PDB entry 7MCA | electron microscopy, 3.60 A resolution | chains A and G of the 9 polymer chains in the assembly

[Chain A]
Name: Origin recognition complex subunit 1
Organism: Saccharomyces cerevisiae
Reference sequence: P54784 (ORC1_YEAST); residue numbers follow UniProt; this construct covers 1-914
Amino-acid sequence (914 residues; each row starts with the number of its first residue):
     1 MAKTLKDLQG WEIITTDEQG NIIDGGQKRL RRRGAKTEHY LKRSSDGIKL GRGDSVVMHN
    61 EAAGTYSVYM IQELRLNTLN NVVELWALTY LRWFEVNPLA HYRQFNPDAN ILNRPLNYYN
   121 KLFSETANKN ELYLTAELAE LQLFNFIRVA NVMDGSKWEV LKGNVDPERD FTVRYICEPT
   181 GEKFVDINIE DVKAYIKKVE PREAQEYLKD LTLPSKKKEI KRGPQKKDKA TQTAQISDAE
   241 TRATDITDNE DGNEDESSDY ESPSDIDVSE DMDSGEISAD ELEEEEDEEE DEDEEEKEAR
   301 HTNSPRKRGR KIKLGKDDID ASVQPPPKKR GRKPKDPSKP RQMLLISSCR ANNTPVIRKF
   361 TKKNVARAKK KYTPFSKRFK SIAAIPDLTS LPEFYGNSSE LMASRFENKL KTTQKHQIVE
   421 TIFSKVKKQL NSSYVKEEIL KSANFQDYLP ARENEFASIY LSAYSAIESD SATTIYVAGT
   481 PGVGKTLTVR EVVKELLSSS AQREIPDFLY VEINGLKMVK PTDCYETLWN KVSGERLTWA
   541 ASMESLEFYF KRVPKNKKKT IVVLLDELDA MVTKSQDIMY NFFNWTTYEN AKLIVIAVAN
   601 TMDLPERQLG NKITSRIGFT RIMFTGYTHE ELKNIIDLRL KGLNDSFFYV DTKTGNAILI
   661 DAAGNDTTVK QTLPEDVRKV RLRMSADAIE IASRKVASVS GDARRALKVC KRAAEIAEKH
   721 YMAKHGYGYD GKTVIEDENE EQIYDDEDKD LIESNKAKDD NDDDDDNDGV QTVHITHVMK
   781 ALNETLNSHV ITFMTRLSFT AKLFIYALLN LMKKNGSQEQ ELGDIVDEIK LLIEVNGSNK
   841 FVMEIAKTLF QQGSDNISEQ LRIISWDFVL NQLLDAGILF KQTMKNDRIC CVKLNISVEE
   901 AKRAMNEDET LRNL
Disordered / not traced: 1-354, 434-447, 661-675, 731-768
Small-molecule neighbours:
  - ATP-gamma-S (AGS; phosphothiophosphoric acid-adenylate ester), molecule 1: Asn431, Ser432, Ala451, Pro481, Gly482, Val483, Gly484, Lys485, Thr486, Leu487, Glu567, Asn600, Tyr627, Ile635, Arg639, Ala703, Arg704, Leu707
  - ATP-gamma-S (AGS), molecule 2: Tyr580, Lys612, Arg616
From the paper describing this entry:
  - binding site for ATP-gamma-S: Lys612, Arg616
  - catalytic residues: Arg616
  - conformationally variable residues (helix shift): Arg607, Gln608, Lys612, Arg616

[Chain G]
Molecule: 85-nt DNA strand
Sequence (85 nucleotides; each row starts with the number of its first residue):
     1 GTTATTTTAC AGATTTTATG TTTAGATCTT TTATGCTTGC TTTTCAAAAG GCCTGCAGGC
    61 AAGTGCACAA ACAATACTTA AATAA
Disordered / not traced: 1-4, 55-85

[Interface between chain A and chain G]
Contacting residue pairs - 12 pairs, chain A then chain G:
  Phe360(A) with DT21(G), sugar contact
  Lys362(A) with DA18(G), base contact; DT19(G), hydrogen bond to the base; DG20(G), sugar contact
  Arg367(A) with DT16(G), base contact; DT17(G), hydrogen bond to the sugar; DA18(G), hydrogen bond to the sugar
  Tyr372(A) with DT16(G), hydrogen bond to the base; DT17(G), sugar contact
  Lys520(A) with DT19(G), salt bridge to the phosphate
  Thr538(A) with DA18(G), phosphate contact
  Trp539(A) with DA18(G), hydrogen bond to the phosphate
Also at the interface, not in a pair above, chain A (9 interface residues in all): Glu526, Ala540

[In short]
The interface between chain A and chain G involves 9 residues on one side and 6 on the other; the contacts
include 5 hydrogen bonds and 1 salt bridge. Among the polar pairs are Lys362(A)-DT19(G), Tyr372(A)-DT16(G) and
Arg367(A)-DT17(G). From the paper: the catalytic residue Arg616(A); a binding site for ATP-gamma-S at
Lys612(A) and Arg616(A).
Chain A is Origin recognition complex subunit 1 (Saccharomyces cerevisiae) and chain G is an 85-nt DNA strand;
the structure, Structure of the S. cerevisiae origin recognition complex bound to the replication initiator
Cdc6 and the ..., was determined by electron microscopy.
